5OYJ - chains A and C of the 4 polymer chains in the assembly; structure by X-ray diffraction, 2.38 A resolution.

# Chain A
Name: DARPin D4b
From: synthetic construct
Notes: antibody fragment or engineered binder
Sequence (169 residues; numbered 1 to 169; the number before each row is that of its first residue):
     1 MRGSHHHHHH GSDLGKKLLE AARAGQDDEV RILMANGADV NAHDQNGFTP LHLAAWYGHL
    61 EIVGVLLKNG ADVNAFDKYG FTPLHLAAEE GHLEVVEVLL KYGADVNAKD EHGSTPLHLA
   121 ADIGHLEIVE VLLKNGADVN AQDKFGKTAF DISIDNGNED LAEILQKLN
Unresolved in the structure: 1-8
Metal / ion sites: Ca2+ site 1: Gly25, Asp27; Ca2+ site 2 near Leu100 (its only coordinating residue here); Na+: Gly146 (together with N-acetylglucosamine); Ca2+ site 3: Asp160 (shared with 1 residue of chain D)

# Chain C
Name: Vascular endothelial growth factor receptor 2
From: Homo sapiens
Notes: EC 2.7.10.1
UniProtKB: P35968 (VGFR2_HUMAN); residues 326-549 here = UniProt positions 326-549
Sequence (234 residues; numbered 322 to 555; the number before each row is that of its first residue):
   322 APLAEKPFVA FGSGMESLVE ATVGERVRIP AKYLGYPPPE IKWYKNGIPL ESNHTIKAGH
   382 VLTIMEVSER DTGNYTVILT NPISKEKQSH VVSLVVYVPP QIGEKSLISP VDSYQYGTTQ
   442 TLTCTVYAIP PPHHIHWYWQ LEEECANEPS QAVSVTNPYP CEEWRSVEDF QGGNKIEVNK
   502 NQFALIEGKN KTVSTLVIQA ANVSALYKCE AVNKVGRGER VISFHVTRHH HHHH
Unresolved in the structure: 470-477, 553-555
Disulfides: Cys445-Cys530, Cys466-Cys482
Covalent attachments: N-acetylglucosamine (NAG) linked to Asn374, Asn395, Asn511, Asn523
Differences from the reference sequence: expression tag (322-325, 550-555)
UniProt features mapped onto this chain:
  - glycosylation (N-linked (GlcNAc...) asparagine): Asn374, Asn395, Asn511, Asn523
  - natural variant: Cys482 (C482R: Probable risk factor for HCI)

# Chain A / chain C interface
Contacting residue pairs - 14 pairs, chain A then chain C:
  Phe150(A) with Tyr365(C), hydrophobic; Gly368(C); Thr397(C)
  Ile154(A) with Thr397(C); Ser410(C); Val412(C), hydrophobic
  Glu159(A) with Lys408(C); Gln409(C); Ser410(C), hydrogen bond
  Asp160(A) with Lys408(C)
  Glu163(A) with Lys408(C), salt bridge
  Gln166(A) with Tyr365(C); Gly368(C), hydrogen bond (side chain-backbone); Pro370(C)
Other interface residues (no listed pair), chain A (7 interface residues in all): Ala162
Other interface residues (no listed pair), chain C (10 interface residues in all): Ile399, Thr401

# In short
7 residues of chain A face 10 of chain C across their interface; the contacts include 2 hydrogen bonds and 1
salt bridge. Polar contacts include Glu163(A)-Lys408(C), Glu159(A)-Ser410(C) and Gln166(A)-Gly368(C).
N-acetylglucosamine is covalently linked to Asn374(C), Asn395(C), Asn511(C) and Asn523(C).
Chain A is DARPin D4b (synthetic construct) and chain C is Vascular endothelial growth factor receptor 2 (Homo
sapiens); the structure, Crystal structure of VEGFR-2 domains 4-5 in complex with DARPin D4b, was determined
by X-ray diffraction.
